Entry 9D94 (electron microscopy, 3.00 A resolution); this record covers chains Ha and Ib of the 48 polymer chains in the assembly.

Chain Ha:
Protein: Head-to-tail stopper
Organism: Mycobacterium phage Bxb1
UniProt: Q9B0A5 (Q9B0A5_BPMB1); numbering as in UniProt (aligned over 1-126)
Sequence (126 residues; numbered 1 to 126; the number before each row is that of its first residue):
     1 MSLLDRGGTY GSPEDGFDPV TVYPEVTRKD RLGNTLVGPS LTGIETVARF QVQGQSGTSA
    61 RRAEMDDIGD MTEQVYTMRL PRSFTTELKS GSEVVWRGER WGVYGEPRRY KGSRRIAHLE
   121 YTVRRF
Not modelled in the structure: 1

Chain Ib:
Protein: Tail terminator
Organism: Mycobacterium phage Bxb1
UniProt: A0A345MFM5 (A0A345MFM5_9CAUD); numbering as in UniProt (aligned over 1-148)
Sequence (148 residues; each row starts with the number of its first residue):
     1 MAGKLPIVGE VVLPILRGHE DLSNPISTVP SLAGVHVGTW VEDIDSRTFP LITVRRVGGT
    61 RSPEHPTLFT QPVVEMTAYS AADLPTTEQM YEDALEVLYR AARLQTKTPA GYLHSVTETL
   121 GASHGPSPFD RTWRVFGLIR LGIRPPKN
Not modelled in the structure: 1

How chain Ha and chain Ib interact:
Contacting residue pairs (33; chain Ha residue first):
  Arg28(Ha) - Ala81(Ib)
  Arg28(Ha) - Ala82(Ib)  hydrogen bond (side chain-backbone)
  Asp30(Ha) - Asp83(Ib)
  Asp30(Ha) - Pro85(Ib)
  Arg31(Ha) - Asp83(Ib)
  Arg31(Ha) - Pro85(Ib)
  Arg31(Ha) - Gln89(Ib)  hydrogen bond
  Leu32(Ha) - Pro85(Ib)  hydrophobic
  Leu36(Ha) - Asp83(Ib)
  Leu36(Ha) - Arg131(Ib)
  Leu36(Ha) - Trp133(Ib)  hydrophobic
  Val37(Ha) - Arg131(Ib)  hydrogen bond (backbone-side chain)
  Asp66(Ha) - Trp40(Ib)
  Ile68(Ha) - Trp40(Ib)
  Ile68(Ha) - Val41(Ib)  hydrogen bond (backbone-backbone)
  Ile68(Ha) - Tyr79(Ib)
  Gly69(Ha) - Trp40(Ib)
  Gly69(Ha) - Val41(Ib)
  Asp70(Ha) - Trp40(Ib)  hydrogen bond
  Asp70(Ha) - Val41(Ib)  hydrogen bond (backbone-backbone)
  Asp70(Ha) - Asp43(Ib)
  Asp70(Ha) - Arg47(Ib)
  Met71(Ha) - Phe129(Ib)  hydrophobic
  Thr72(Ha) - Ile44(Ib)
  Gly102(Ha) - Asp130(Ib)
  Arg125(Ha) - Ile44(Ib)
  Arg125(Ha) - Asp45(Ib)  salt bridge
  Arg125(Ha) - Asp130(Ib)
  Phe126(Ha) - Ile44(Ib)  hydrophobic
  Phe126(Ha) - Arg47(Ib)
  Phe126(Ha) - Pro128(Ib)
  Phe126(Ha) - Phe129(Ib)
  Phe126(Ha) - Asp130(Ib)
Other interface residues (no listed pair), chain Ha (17 interface residues in all): Asp67, Glu99
Other interface residues (no listed pair), chain Ib (19 interface residues in all): Glu42, Arg55

In short:
17 residues of chain Ha face 19 of chain Ib across their interface; the contacts include 6 hydrogen bonds and
1 salt bridge. Polar pairs include Arg125(Ha)-Asp45(Ib), Arg28(Ha)-Ala82(Ib) and Arg31(Ha)-Gln89(Ib).
Chain Ha is Head-to-tail stopper and chain Ib is Tail terminator, both from Mycobacterium phage Bxb1; the
structure, Mycobacteriophage Bxb1 portal and connector assembly - Composite map and model, was determined by
electron microscopy, deposited together with 9D9W, 9D93, 9D9L and 9D9X.
